2YKG - chains A and D of the 3 polymer chains in the assembly; structure by X-ray diffraction, 2.50 A resolution.

[Chain A]
Name: Probable ATP-dependent RNA helicase DDX58
Source organism: Homo sapiens
Notes: EC 3.6.4.13
UniProt: O95786 (DDX58_HUMAN); residues 230-925 here = UniProt positions 230-925
Chain sequence (696 residues; each row starts with the number of its first residue):
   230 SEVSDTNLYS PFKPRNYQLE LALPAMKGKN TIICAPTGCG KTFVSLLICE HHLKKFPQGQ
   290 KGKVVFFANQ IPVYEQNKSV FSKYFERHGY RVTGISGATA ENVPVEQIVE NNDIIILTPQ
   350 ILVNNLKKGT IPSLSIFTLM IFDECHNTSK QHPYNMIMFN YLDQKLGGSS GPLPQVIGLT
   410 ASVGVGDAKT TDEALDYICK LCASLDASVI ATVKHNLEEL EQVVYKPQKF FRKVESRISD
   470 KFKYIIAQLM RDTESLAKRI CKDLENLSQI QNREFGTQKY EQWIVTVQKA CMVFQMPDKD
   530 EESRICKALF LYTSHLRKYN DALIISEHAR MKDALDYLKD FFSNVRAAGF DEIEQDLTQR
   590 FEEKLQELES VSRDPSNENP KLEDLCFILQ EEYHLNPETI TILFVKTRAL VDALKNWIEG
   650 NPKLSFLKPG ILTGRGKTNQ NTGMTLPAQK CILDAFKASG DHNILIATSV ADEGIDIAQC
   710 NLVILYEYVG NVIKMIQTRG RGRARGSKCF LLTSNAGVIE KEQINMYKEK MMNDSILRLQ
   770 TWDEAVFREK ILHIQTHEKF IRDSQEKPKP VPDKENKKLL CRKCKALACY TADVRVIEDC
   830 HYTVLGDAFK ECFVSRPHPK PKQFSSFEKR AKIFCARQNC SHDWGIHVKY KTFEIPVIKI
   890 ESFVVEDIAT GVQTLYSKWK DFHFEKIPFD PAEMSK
Disordered / not traced: 230-235, 240-241, 523-528, 661-689, 704-706, 719-720, 725-733, 923-925
Sequence notes: conflict Asn306 (Gln in O95786), Thr419 (Asn in O95786), Asp828 (Glu in O95786)
UniProt features mapped onto this chain:
  - motif: Asp372 to His375 (DECH box)
  - binding site (ATP): Ala264 to Thr271
  - binding site (Zn(2+)): Cys810, Cys813, Cys864, Cys869
  - modified residue: Asn495 (Microbial infection: Deamidated asparagine), Asn549 (Microbial infection: Deamidated asparagine), Thr770 (Phosphothreonine), Ser854 (Phosphoserine), Ser855 (Phosphoserine), Lys858 (N6-acetyllysine), Lys909 (N6-acetyllysine)
  - cross-link: Lys812 (Glycyl lysine isopeptide (Lys-Gly) (interchain with G-Cter in ubiquitin))
  - natural variant: Cys268 (C268F: In SGMRT2), Glu373 (E373A: In SGMRT2)
  - mutagenesis: Lys270 (K270A: No IRF3 signaling activity. Loss of dsRNA-induced ATPase activity. No effect on ds-RNA binding. Changed RIG-I signaling pathway), Asp372 to His375 (Loss of dsRNA-induced ATPase activity. No effect on ds-RNA binding. Changed RIG-I signaling pathway), Thr409 to Ser411 (Loss of dsRNA-induced ATPase activity. No effect on ds-RNA binding. Changed RIG-I signaling pathway), Asn495 (N495Q: Complete loss of herpes simplex virus 1 UL37-mediated deamidation; when associated with Q-549), Asn549 (N549Q: Complete loss of herpes simplex virus 1 UL37-mediated deamidation; when associated with Q-495), Phe633 to Thr636 (Loss of dsRNA-induced ATPase activity. Changed RIG-I signaling pathway), Thr697 to Asp701 (No effect on dsRNA-induced ATPase activity. Changed RIG-I signaling pathway), Gln726 to Arg730 (Loss of dsRNA-induced ATPase activity. Changed RIG-I signaling pathway), Lys788 (K788R: Decreased polyubiquitination. Loss of function in RIG-I signaling pathway. Decreased ubiquitination and function in RIG-I signaling pathway without effect on RNA-binding ...), Lys849 (K849R: Decreased ubiquitination and function in RIG-I signaling pathway without effect on RNA-binding; when associated with R-788, R-851, R-888, R-907 and R-909), Lys851 (K851R: Decreased ubiquitination and function in RIG-I signaling pathway without effect on RNA-binding; when associated with R-788, R-849, R-888, R-907 and R-909), Lys888 (K888R: Decreased ubiquitination and function in RIG-I signaling pathway without effect on RNA-binding; when associated with R-788, R-849, R-851, R-907 and R-909), 2 further mutagenesis entries in UniProt
Cystine bridges: Cys520-Cys535
Bound ions: Zn2+: Cys810, Cys813, Cys864, Cys869
From the paper describing this entry:
  - binding site for the 10-nt RNA strand: Gln380, His830, Phe853, Lys907, Trp908, Lys909
  - binding site for the 10-nt RNA strand (chain D): Gln498 to Asn501, Gln511, Ser854, Ser906
  - mutagenesis - Q511A, P799DEL/V800DEL/P801DEL: decreased signaling in response to RNA
  - contacts within the chain: Lys258-Glu773 (hydrogen bond), Lys394-Gln784 (hydrogen bond), Phe460-Ile748 (hydrophobic contact), Phe460-Met755 (hydrophobic contact), Thr441-Gln769 (hydrogen bond), Ser437-Glu773 (hydrogen bond), Asp435-Gln784 (hydrogen bond)
  - mutagenesis - Q247A: decreased catalytic activity on ATP
  - mutagenesis - Q247A: decreased catalytic activity on dsGC10
  - mutagenesis - Q769A, Q784A: decreased signaling in response to interferon response

[Chain D]
Molecule: 10-nt RNA strand
Source organism: Homo sapiens
Sequence (10 nucleotides; each row starts with the number of its first residue):
     1 GCGCGCGCGC

[How chain A and chain D interact]
Pairs across the interface (22):
  Asn298(A) - C8(D)  hydrogen bond to the sugar
  Asn298(A) - G9(D)  sugar contact
  Gln299(A) - C8(D)  sugar contact
  Gln299(A) - G9(D)  phosphate contact
  Ile300(A) - G9(D)  hydrogen bond to the phosphate
  Ile300(A) - C10(D)  phosphate contact
  Ser325(A) - C10(D)  phosphate contact
  Gly326(A) - C10(D)  hydrogen bond to the phosphate
  Thr347(A) - G9(D)  phosphate contact
  Thr347(A) - C10(D)  hydrogen bond to the phosphate
  Gln349(A) - G9(D)  sugar contact
  Gln349(A) - C10(D)  sugar contact
  Ile350(A) - C10(D)  sugar contact
  Asn353(A) - C10(D)  hydrogen bond to the phosphate
  Gln498(A) - C4(D)  sugar contact
  Ile499(A) - C4(D)  phosphate contact
  Ile499(A) - G5(D)  phosphate contact
  Gln511(A) - G5(D)  hydrogen bond to the sugar
  Thr515(A) - G5(D)  phosphate contact
  Phe853(A) - C10(D)  base contact
  Ser854(A) - C10(D)  hydrogen bond to the sugar
  Ser906(A) - G3(D)  hydrogen bond to the phosphate
Also at the interface, not in a pair above, chain A (18 interface residues in all): Pro301, Lys508
Also at the interface, not in a pair above, chain D (7 interface residues in all): C6

[Overview]
The interface between chain A and chain D involves 18 residues on one side and 7 on the other; the contacts
include 8 hydrogen bonds. Among the polar pairs are Asn298(A)-C8(D), Gln511(A)-G5(D) and Ser854(A)-C10(D). The
paper reports a binding site for the 10-nt RNA strand at Gln380(A), His830(A) and Phe853(A) among others;
Q511A and P799DEL/V800DEL/P801DEL of chain A reduce signaling in response to RNA; 5 substitutions were tested
in all.
Here chain A is Probable ATP-dependent RNA helicase DDX58 and chain D is a 10-nt RNA strand, both from Homo
sapiens. Entry 2YKG (Structural insights into RNA recognition by RIG-I) was determined by X-ray diffraction,
deposited together with 4BPB.
